2R07 - chains 1 and 3 of the 4 polymer chains in the assembly; structure by X-ray diffraction, 3.00 A resolution.

== Chain 1 ==
Protein: Human rhinovirus 14 coat protein (subunit VP1)
Source organism: Human rhinovirus 14
Reference sequence: P03303 (POLG_HRV14); residues 1-289 here correspond to UniProt positions 567-855 (UniProt number = residue number + 566)
Amino-acid sequence (289 residues; row label = number of the first residue in the row):
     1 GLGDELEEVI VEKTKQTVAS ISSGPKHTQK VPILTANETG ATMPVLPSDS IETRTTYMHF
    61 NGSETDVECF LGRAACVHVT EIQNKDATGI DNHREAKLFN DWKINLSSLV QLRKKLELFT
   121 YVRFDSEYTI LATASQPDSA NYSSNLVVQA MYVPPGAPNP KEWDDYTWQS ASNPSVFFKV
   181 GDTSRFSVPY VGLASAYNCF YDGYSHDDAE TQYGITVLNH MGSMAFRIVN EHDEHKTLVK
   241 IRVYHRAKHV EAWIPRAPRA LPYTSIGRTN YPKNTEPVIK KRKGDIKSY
Not modelled in the structure: 1-16
Small-molecule neighbours: compound vii (W33; 5-(5-(6-chloro-4-(4,5-dihydro-2-oxazolyl)phenoxy)pentyl)-3-methyl isoxazole): W102, I104, L106, F124, Y128, A150, Y152, P174, S175, V176, F186, V188, V191, Y197, N219, M221, M224

== Chain 3 ==
Protein: Human rhinovirus 14 coat protein (subunit VP3)
Source organism: Human rhinovirus 14
Reference sequence: P03303 (POLG_HRV14); residues 1-236 here correspond to UniProt positions 331-566 (UniProt number = residue number + 330)
Amino-acid sequence (236 residues; each row starts with the number of its first residue):
     1 GLPTTTLPGS GQFLTTDDRQ SPSALPNYEP TPRIHIPGKV HNLLEIIQVD TLIPMNNTHT
    61 KDEVNSYLIP LNANRQNEQV FGTNLFIGDG VFKTTLLGEI VQYYTHWSGS LRFSLMYTGP
   121 ALSSAKLILA YTPPGARGPQ DRREAMLGTH VVWDIGLQST IVMTIPWTSG VQFRYTDPDT
   181 YTSAGFLSCW YQTSLILPPE TTGQVYLLSF ISACPDFKLR LMKDTQTISQ TVALTE

== How chain 1 and chain 3 interact ==
Residue-residue contacts (181):
  A19(1) - D216(3)
  I33(1) - V151(3)  hydrophobic
  I33(1) - T160(3)
  I33(1) - I161(3)
  I33(1) - V162(3)  hydrogen bond (backbone-backbone)
  L34(1) - Q158(3)
  L34(1) - T160(3)
  T35(1) - Q158(3)
  T35(1) - S159(3)  hydrogen bond (backbone-backbone)
  T35(1) - T160(3)  hydrogen bond (backbone-backbone)
  T35(1) - V162(3)
  A36(1) - T160(3)
  N37(1) - D50(3)
  N37(1) - M116(3)
  N37(1) - T160(3)  hydrogen bond (backbone-side chain)
  N37(1) - F210(3)
  E38(1) - M116(3)
  E38(1) - S159(3)  hydrogen bond
  T42(1) - Q48(3)
  T42(1) - V49(3)
  T42(1) - D50(3)  hydrogen bond (side chain-backbone)
  T42(1) - R112(3)
  T42(1) - S212(3)
  M43(1) - R112(3)  hydrogen bond (backbone-side chain)
  P44(1) - R112(3)
  V45(1) - R112(3)  hydrogen bond (backbone-side chain)
  V45(1) - V162(3)  hydrophobic
  V45(1) - C214(3)
  L46(1) - T164(3)
  L46(1) - P215(3)
  P47(1) - S110(3)
  P47(1) - T164(3)
  P47(1) - P166(3)  hydrophobic
  P47(1) - C214(3)
  S50(1) - T164(3)
  I51(1) - T149(3)
  I51(1) - P166(3)  hydrophobic
  M58(1) - P215(3)
  M58(1) - D216(3)
  M58(1) - K218(3)
  F60(1) - K218(3)
  F60(1) - L219(3)
  G62(1) - N42(3)
  G62(1) - L44(3)
  E64(1) - Y104(3)  hydrogen bond (backbone-side chain)
  E64(1) - R220(3)
  E64(1) - L221(3)  hydrogen bond (side chain-backbone)
  E64(1) - M222(3)  hydrogen bond (side chain-backbone)
  T65(1) - N42(3)  hydrogen bond
  T65(1) - L43(3)  hydrogen bond (backbone-backbone)
  T65(1) - L44(3)
  T65(1) - Y104(3)
  D66(1) - H41(3)
  D66(1) - N42(3)
  V67(1) - V40(3)
  V67(1) - H41(3)  hydrogen bond (backbone-backbone)
  F70(1) - L43(3)  hydrophobic
  F70(1) - Y103(3)  hydrophobic
  F70(1) - Y104(3)
  F70(1) - M222(3)
  R73(1) - T15(3)
  R73(1) - T16(3)
  R73(1) - M222(3)
  A74(1) - F13(3)  hydrophobic
  A74(1) - T15(3)  hydrogen bond (backbone-backbone)
  K103(1) - E236(3)  salt bridge
  S108(1) - Q230(3)
  S108(1) - A233(3)
  S108(1) - L234(3)  hydrogen bond (backbone-backbone)
  L109(1) - Q230(3)
  L109(1) - A233(3)  hydrophobic
  V110(1) - I228(3)  hydrophobic
  V110(1) - S229(3)
  V110(1) - Q230(3)  hydrogen bond (backbone-side chain)
  V110(1) - L234(3)  hydrophobic
  Q111(1) - D224(3)
  R113(1) - L234(3)
  K114(1) - E99(3)  salt bridge
  K114(1) - Y103(3)
  K114(1) - T227(3)  hydrogen bond
  K114(1) - I228(3)
  K115(1) - Y103(3)
  K115(1) - M222(3)
  F119(1) - V40(3)  hydrophobic
  Y121(1) - I36(3)  hydrophobic
  R123(1) - P30(3)
  R123(1) - T31(3)  hydrogen bond (side chain-backbone)
  R123(1) - P32(3)
  R123(1) - R33(3)
  E127(1) - R19(3)
  E127(1) - S21(3)
  T129(1) - F13(3)
  P174(1) - A24(3)
  P174(1) - L25(3)  hydrophobic
  R185(1) - F13(3)
  R185(1) - S21(3)
  F186(1) - S21(3)
  F186(1) - P22(3)
  S187(1) - S21(3)
  S187(1) - P22(3)  hydrogen bond (backbone-backbone)
  S187(1) - S23(3)
  S187(1) - A24(3)  hydrogen bond (backbone-backbone)
  P189(1) - S23(3)
  P189(1) - L25(3)  hydrophobic
  P189(1) - Y28(3)  hydrophobic
  Y190(1) - Y28(3)
  Y190(1) - P30(3)
  V191(1) - Y28(3)
  G192(1) - T31(3)  hydrogen bond (backbone-side chain)
  L193(1) - T31(3)  hydrogen bond (backbone-side chain)
  A194(1) - T31(3)  hydrogen bond (backbone-side chain)
  S195(1) - T31(3)
  S195(1) - P32(3)  hydrogen bond (side chain-backbone)
  S195(1) - I34(3)
  T216(1) - E236(3)
  Y244(1) - F13(3)  hydrophobic
  R246(1) - D17(3)
  R246(1) - D18(3)  salt bridge
  R246(1) - R19(3)
  E251(1) - R33(3)  salt bridge
  E251(1) - K39(3)  salt bridge
  A252(1) - K39(3)
  A252(1) - V40(3)  hydrogen bond (backbone-backbone)
  W253(1) - I36(3)
  W253(1) - P37(3)
  W253(1) - G38(3)
  W253(1) - K39(3)
  I254(1) - P37(3)
  I254(1) - G38(3)  hydrogen bond (backbone-backbone)
  P255(1) - G38(3)
  P255(1) - V40(3)
  P255(1) - I46(3)  hydrophobic
  P258(1) - L96(3)
  P258(1) - E99(3)
  Y263(1) - I228(3)  hydrophobic
  Y263(1) - L234(3)  hydrophobic
  T264(1) - L234(3)
  S265(1) - T235(3)
  S265(1) - E236(3)
  I266(1) - L234(3)
  I266(1) - T235(3)  hydrogen bond (backbone-backbone)
  I266(1) - E236(3)
  R268(1) - E236(3)  hydrogen bond (side chain-backbone)
  P277(1) - T60(3)
  P277(1) - K61(3)
  P277(1) - D62(3)
  V278(1) - D62(3)  hydrogen bond (backbone-side chain)
  I279(1) - P54(3)  hydrophobic
  I279(1) - N57(3)
  I279(1) - D62(3)  hydrogen bond (backbone-side chain)
  K280(1) - N57(3)
  K280(1) - D89(3)  salt bridge
  K280(1) - G90(3)
  K280(1) - K93(3)
  K281(1) - N57(3)
  K281(1) - T58(3)  hydrogen bond (side chain-backbone)
  K281(1) - H59(3)  hydrogen bond (side chain-backbone)
  K281(1) - T60(3)
  R282(1) - M55(3)  hydrogen bond (side chain-backbone)
  R282(1) - N57(3)  hydrogen bond (backbone-backbone)
  R282(1) - G82(3)  hydrogen bond (side chain-backbone)
  I286(1) - M55(3)
  I286(1) - N56(3)
  I286(1) - T58(3)
  I286(1) - V80(3)
  I286(1) - F81(3)  hydrophobic
  I286(1) - G82(3)  hydrogen bond (backbone-backbone)
  K287(1) - Q79(3)
  K287(1) - G82(3)
  S288(1) - G82(3)
  S288(1) - T83(3)
  Y289(1) - Q79(3)  hydrogen bond
  Y289(1) - G82(3)
  Y289(1) - T83(3)
  Y289(1) - N84(3)
  Y289(1) - G138(3)
  Y289(1) - P139(3)  hydrogen bond (side chain-backbone)
  Y289(1) - F186(3)  hydrophobic
  Y289(1) - L187(3)
  Y289(1) - S188(3)
  Y289(1) - W190(3)
Other interface residues (no listed pair), chain 1 (80 interface residues in all): C69, S107, A196, K248, E276, G284, D285
Other interface residues (no listed pair), chain 3 (99 interface residues in all): S66, I69, P70, V91, T94, S114, W153, F173, F217, T225

== Overview ==
80 residues of chain 1 and 99 residues of chain 3 are in contact; the contacts include 39 hydrogen bonds and 6
salt bridges. Polar pairs include K103(1)-E236(3), K114(1)-E99(3) and R246(1)-D18(3). Compound vii is bound
between chain 1 and chain 3.
Here chain 1 is Human rhinovirus 14 coat protein (subunit VP1) and chain 3 is Human rhinovirus 14 coat protein
(subunit VP3), both from Human rhinovirus 14. Entry 2R07 (Structural analysis of antiviral agents that
interact with the capsid of human rhinoviruses) was determined by X-ray diffraction (same publication as 1R08,
2R04, 2R06, 2RM2, 2RR1, 2RS1, 2RS3 and 2RS5).
